3HQW - chain A; structure by X-ray diffraction, 1.70 A resolution.

Chain A:
Molecule: cAMP and cAMP-inhibited cGMP 3', 5'-cyclic phosphodiesterase 10A
Source organism: Rattus norvegicus
Notes: EC 3.1.4.17, 3.1.4.35
UniProtKB: Q9QYJ6 (PDE10_RAT); residues 442-784 here correspond to UniProt positions 452-794 (UniProt number = residue number + 10)
Amino-acid sequence (376 residues; numbered 409 to 784; the number before each row is that of its first residue):
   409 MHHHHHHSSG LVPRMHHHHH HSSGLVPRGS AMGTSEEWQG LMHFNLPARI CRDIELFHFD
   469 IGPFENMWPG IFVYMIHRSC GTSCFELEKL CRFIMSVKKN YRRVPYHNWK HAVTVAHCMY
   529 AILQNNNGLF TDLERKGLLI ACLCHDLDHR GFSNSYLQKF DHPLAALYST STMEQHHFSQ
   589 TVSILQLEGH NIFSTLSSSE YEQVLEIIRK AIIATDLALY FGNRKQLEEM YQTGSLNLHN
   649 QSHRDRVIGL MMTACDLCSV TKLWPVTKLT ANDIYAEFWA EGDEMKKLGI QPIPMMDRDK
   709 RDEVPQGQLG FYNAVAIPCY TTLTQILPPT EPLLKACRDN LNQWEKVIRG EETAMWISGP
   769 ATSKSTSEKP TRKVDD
Disordered / not traced: 409-454, 758-784
Sequence notes: expression tag (409-441)
Swiss-Prot annotation at these positions:
  - active site: His515 (Proton donor)
  - binding site (3',5'-cyclic AMP): His515, Gln716
  - binding site (3',5'-cyclic GMP): His515, Gln716
  - binding site (a divalent metal cation): His519, His553, Asp554, Asp664
Ion coordination: Zn2+: His519, His553, Asp554, Asp664; Mg2+ near Asp554 (its only coordinating residue here)
Residues lining bound ligands: PF4 (4,5-bis(4-methoxyphenyl)-2-thiophen-2-yl-1H-imidazole): Ser667, Val668, Ile682, Tyr683, Phe686, Pro702, Met703, Lys708, Glu711, Val712, Gly715, Gln716, Gly718, Phe719, Ala722, Val723
What the authors report for this chain:
  - binding site for PF4: Tyr683, Gln716
  - contacts within the chain: Tyr683-Gln716 (hydrogen bond)
  - specificity-determining residues: Tyr683, Gly715 (by similarity / conservation)

In short:
Bound to chain A: compound PF4. His519, His553, Asp554 and Asp664 form the Zn2+ site. From UniProt:
active-site residue His515, residues binding 3',5'-cyclic AMP His515 and Gln716, residues binding 3',5'-cyclic
GMP His515 and Gln716 and 4 divalent metal cation-binding residues. From the paper: a binding site for PF4 at
Tyr683 and Gln716; specificity determinants Tyr683 and Gly715.
Chain A is cAMP and cAMP-inhibited cGMP 3', 5'-cyclic phosphodiesterase 10A (Rattus norvegicus); the
structure, Discovery of novel inhibitors of PDE10A, was determined by X-ray diffraction (same publication as
3HQY, 3HQZ and 3HR1).
